PDB entry 7AQY | X-ray diffraction, 1.90 A resolution | chains A and B of the 4 polymer chains in the assembly

[Chain A (and B)]
Molecule: Variant surface glycoprotein MITAT 1.2
Source organism: Trypanosoma brucei brucei
Notes: chain B of this document is another copy of the same molecule, construct and numbering; everything in this record applies to it too
Reference sequence: P26332 (VSM2_TRYBB); numbering as in UniProt (aligned over 27-390)
Sequence (364 residues; each row starts with the number of its first residue):
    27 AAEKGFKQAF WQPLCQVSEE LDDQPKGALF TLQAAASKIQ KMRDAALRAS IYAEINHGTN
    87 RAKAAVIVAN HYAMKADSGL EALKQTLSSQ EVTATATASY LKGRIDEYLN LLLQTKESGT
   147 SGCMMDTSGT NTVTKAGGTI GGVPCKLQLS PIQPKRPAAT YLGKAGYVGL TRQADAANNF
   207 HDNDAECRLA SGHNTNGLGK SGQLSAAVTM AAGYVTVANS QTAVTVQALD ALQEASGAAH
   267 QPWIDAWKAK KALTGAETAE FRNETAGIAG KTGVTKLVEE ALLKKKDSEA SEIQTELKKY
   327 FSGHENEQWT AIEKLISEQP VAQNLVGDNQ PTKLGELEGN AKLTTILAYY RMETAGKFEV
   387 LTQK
Disordered / not traced: 353-356, 385-390 (chain B: 383-390)
Cystine bridges: Cys-41/Cys-171, Cys-149/Cys-213
Covalently attached groups: glycan linked to Asn-289

[How chain A and chain B interact]
Contacting residue pairs (175):
  Pro-51(A) / Val-118(B)
  Pro-51(A) / Ala-122(B)  hydrophobic
  Leu-55(A) / Ser-114(B)
  Leu-55(A) / Ser-115(B)
  Leu-58(A) / Ser-114(B)
  Leu-58(A) / Val-118(B)  hydrophobic
  Gln-59(A) / Lys-110(B)  hydrogen bond (side chain-backbone)
  Ala-62(A) / Leu-106(B)  hydrophobic
  Ala-62(A) / Lys-110(B)
  Ser-63(A) / Lys-110(B)
  Ile-65(A) / Leu-106(B)  hydrophobic
  Gln-66(A) / Leu-106(B)
  Gln-66(A) / Glu-107(B)  hydrogen bond
  Gln-66(A) / Lys-110(B)  hydrogen bond
  Arg-69(A) / Arg-69(B)
  Ser-76(A) / Arg-377(B)  hydrogen bond
  Glu-80(A) / Glu-80(B)
  Glu-80(A) / Arg-377(B)  salt bridge
  Gly-84(A) / Ala-381(B)
  Lys-89(A) / Met-378(B)
  Lys-89(A) / Ala-381(B)
  Val-92(A) / Ala-374(B)
  Val-92(A) / Met-378(B)  hydrophobic
  Ile-93(A) / Met-378(B)  hydrophobic
  Ala-95(A) / Arg-377(B)
  Asn-96(A) / Thr-370(B)
  Asn-96(A) / Thr-371(B)
  Asn-96(A) / Ala-374(B)
  Ala-99(A) / Thr-370(B)
  Met-100(A) / Thr-370(B)
  Met-100(A) / Thr-371(B)
  Asp-103(A) / Asn-366(B)
  Asp-103(A) / Ala-367(B)  hydrogen bond (side chain-backbone)
  Asp-103(A) / Thr-370(B)  hydrogen bond
  Leu-106(A) / Ala-62(B)  hydrophobic
  Leu-106(A) / Ile-65(B)  hydrophobic
  Leu-106(A) / Gln-66(B)
  Glu-107(A) / Gln-66(B)  hydrogen bond
  Leu-109(A) / Leu-109(B)  hydrophobic
  Lys-110(A) / Gln-59(B)  hydrogen bond (backbone-side chain)
  Lys-110(A) / Ala-62(B)
  Lys-110(A) / Ser-63(B)  hydrogen bond
  Lys-110(A) / Gln-66(B)  hydrogen bond
  Ser-114(A) / Leu-55(B)
  Ser-114(A) / Leu-58(B)
  Ser-115(A) / Leu-55(B)
  Val-118(A) / Pro-51(B)
  Val-118(A) / Leu-58(B)  hydrophobic
  Val-118(A) / Thr-121(B)
  Thr-119(A) / Ile-178(B)
  Thr-121(A) / Val-118(B)
  Thr-121(A) / Thr-121(B)
  Thr-121(A) / Ala-122(B)
  Ala-122(A) / Pro-51(B)  hydrophobic
  Ala-122(A) / Thr-121(B)
  Ala-122(A) / Ser-125(B)
  Ala-122(A) / Leu-175(B)
  Ala-122(A) / Ile-178(B)  hydrophobic
  Thr-123(A) / Leu-175(B)
  Ser-125(A) / Ala-122(B)
  Ser-125(A) / Ser-125(B)
  Ser-125(A) / Tyr-126(B)
  Tyr-126(A) / Ser-125(B)
  Tyr-126(A) / Lys-128(B)
  Tyr-126(A) / Gly-129(B)
  Tyr-126(A) / Asp-132(B)  hydrogen bond
  Tyr-126(A) / Leu-173(B)  hydrogen bond (side chain-backbone)
  Tyr-126(A) / Gln-174(B)
  Tyr-126(A) / Leu-175(B)
  Lys-128(A) / Tyr-126(B)
  Gly-129(A) / Tyr-126(B)
  Gly-129(A) / Gly-129(B)
  Gly-129(A) / Arg-130(B)
  Arg-130(A) / Gly-129(B)
  Arg-130(A) / Asp-132(B)
  Arg-130(A) / Glu-133(B)  salt bridge
  Arg-130(A) / Asn-136(B)
  Arg-130(A) / Leu-173(B)  hydrogen bond (side chain-backbone)
  Arg-130(A) / Gln-174(B)
  Asp-132(A) / Tyr-126(B)  hydrogen bond
  Glu-133(A) / Arg-130(B)  salt bridge
  Glu-133(A) / Glu-133(B)
  Glu-133(A) / Met-236(B)
  Glu-133(A) / Ala-237(B)  hydrogen bond (side chain-backbone)
  Glu-133(A) / Ala-238(B)  hydrogen bond (side chain-backbone)
  Asn-136(A) / Arg-130(B)
  Leu-137(A) / Leu-137(B)  hydrophobic
  Leu-137(A) / Met-236(B)  hydrophobic
  Gln-140(A) / Val-234(B)
  Gln-140(A) / Thr-235(B)  hydrogen bond (side chain-backbone)
  Thr-141(A) / Leu-224(B)
  Lys-142(A) / Leu-230(B)
  Lys-142(A) / Ser-231(B)  hydrogen bond (backbone-backbone)
  Glu-143(A) / Gly-225(B)
  Glu-143(A) / Lys-226(B)  hydrogen bond (side chain-backbone)
  Glu-143(A) / Ser-227(B)  hydrogen bond (side chain-backbone)
  Glu-143(A) / Gly-228(B)  hydrogen bond (side chain-backbone)
  Glu-143(A) / Gln-229(B)
  Glu-143(A) / Ser-231(B)
  Leu-173(A) / Tyr-126(B)  hydrogen bond (backbone-side chain)
  Leu-173(A) / Arg-130(B)
  Gln-174(A) / Tyr-126(B)
  Leu-175(A) / Ala-122(B)
  Leu-175(A) / Thr-123(B)
  Leu-175(A) / Tyr-126(B)
  Ile-178(A) / Thr-119(B)
  Ile-178(A) / Ala-122(B)  hydrophobic
  Glu-212(A) / Lys-226(B)  salt bridge
  Glu-212(A) / Ser-227(B)  hydrogen bond
  Arg-214(A) / Arg-214(B)
  Arg-214(A) / Gly-223(B)
  Arg-214(A) / Leu-224(B)
  Arg-214(A) / Gly-225(B)  hydrogen bond (side chain-backbone)
  Arg-214(A) / Lys-226(B)
  Thr-221(A) / Lys-226(B)
  Asn-222(A) / Lys-226(B)
  Gly-223(A) / Arg-214(B)
  Leu-224(A) / Thr-141(B)
  Leu-224(A) / Arg-214(B)
  Leu-224(A) / Leu-224(B)  hydrophobic
  Gly-225(A) / Arg-214(B)  hydrogen bond (backbone-side chain)
  Lys-226(A) / Glu-143(B)  hydrogen bond (backbone-side chain)
  Lys-226(A) / Glu-212(B)  salt bridge
  Lys-226(A) / Arg-214(B)
  Lys-226(A) / Thr-221(B)
  Lys-226(A) / Asn-222(B)  hydrogen bond
  Ser-227(A) / Glu-143(B)  hydrogen bond (backbone-side chain)
  Ser-227(A) / Glu-212(B)  hydrogen bond
  Gly-228(A) / Glu-143(B)  hydrogen bond (backbone-side chain)
  Gln-229(A) / Glu-143(B)
  Leu-230(A) / Lys-142(B)
  Ser-231(A) / Lys-142(B)  hydrogen bond (backbone-backbone)
  Ser-231(A) / Glu-143(B)
  Val-234(A) / Gln-140(B)
  Thr-235(A) / Asn-136(B)
  Thr-235(A) / Gln-140(B)  hydrogen bond (backbone-side chain)
  Met-236(A) / Glu-133(B)
  Met-236(A) / Leu-137(B)  hydrophobic
  Ala-237(A) / Glu-133(B)  hydrogen bond (backbone-side chain)
  Ala-238(A) / Glu-133(B)  hydrogen bond (backbone-side chain)
  Gln-267(A) / Gln-174(B)
  Pro-268(A) / Gln-174(B)
  Leu-303(A) / Ala-374(B)
  Leu-303(A) / Tyr-375(B)
  Glu-306(A) / Leu-351(B)
  Glu-306(A) / Tyr-375(B)
  Ala-307(A) / Tyr-375(B)  hydrophobic
  Ala-307(A) / Met-378(B)  hydrophobic
  Ala-307(A) / Glu-379(B)
  Leu-308(A) / Met-378(B)  hydrophobic
  Lys-312(A) / Asn-350(B)
  Leu-351(A) / Glu-306(B)
  Asn-366(A) / Asp-103(B)
  Ala-367(A) / Asp-103(B)
  Thr-370(A) / Asn-96(B)
  Thr-370(A) / Ala-99(B)
  Thr-370(A) / Met-100(B)
  Thr-370(A) / Asp-103(B)  hydrogen bond
  Thr-371(A) / Asn-96(B)
  Thr-371(A) / Met-100(B)
  Ala-374(A) / Val-92(B)
  Ala-374(A) / Asn-96(B)
  Ala-374(A) / Leu-303(B)
  Tyr-375(A) / Leu-303(B)
  Tyr-375(A) / Glu-306(B)
  Arg-377(A) / Ser-76(B)  hydrogen bond
  Arg-377(A) / Ala-79(B)
  Arg-377(A) / Glu-80(B)  salt bridge
  Met-378(A) / Lys-89(B)  hydrogen bond
  Met-378(A) / Val-92(B)  hydrophobic
  Met-378(A) / Ile-93(B)  hydrophobic
  Met-378(A) / Leu-303(B)  hydrophobic
  Met-378(A) / Ala-307(B)  hydrophobic
  Met-378(A) / Leu-308(B)  hydrophobic
  Ala-381(A) / Lys-89(B)
Interface residues without a listed pair, chain A (93 interface residues in all): Ala-54, Ala-79, Tyr-134, Ser-144, Leu-215, Asn-220, Ala-233, Lys-302, Gly-382, Phe-384
Interface residues without a listed pair, chain B (90 interface residues in all): Ala-54, Gly-84, Ala-95, Tyr-134, Leu-215, Asn-220, Ala-233, Lys-302, Gly-382

[In short]
93 residues of chain A face 90 of chain B across their interface, with 37 hydrogen bonds and 6 salt bridges.
Among the polar pairs are Glu-80(A)/Arg-377(B), Arg-130(A)/Glu-133(B) and Glu-212(A)/Lys-226(B).
Chain A and chain B are both Variant surface glycoprotein MITAT 1.2 (Trypanosoma brucei brucei); the
structure, Co-Crystal Structure of Variant Surface Glycoprotein VSG2 in complex with Nanobody VSG2(NB11), was
determined by X-ray diffraction, deposited together with 7AQX, 7AQZ and 7AR0.
